PDB entry 6XZQ | electron microscopy, 3.60 A resolution | chains C and D of the 8 polymer chains in the assembly

== Chain C ==
Name: Polymerase basic protein 2
Source organism: Influenza C virus (strain C/Johannesburg/1/1966)
UniProtKB: Q9IMP3 (PB2_INCJH); residues 1-774 here = UniProt positions 1-774
Chain sequence (920 residues; each row starts with the number of its first residue):
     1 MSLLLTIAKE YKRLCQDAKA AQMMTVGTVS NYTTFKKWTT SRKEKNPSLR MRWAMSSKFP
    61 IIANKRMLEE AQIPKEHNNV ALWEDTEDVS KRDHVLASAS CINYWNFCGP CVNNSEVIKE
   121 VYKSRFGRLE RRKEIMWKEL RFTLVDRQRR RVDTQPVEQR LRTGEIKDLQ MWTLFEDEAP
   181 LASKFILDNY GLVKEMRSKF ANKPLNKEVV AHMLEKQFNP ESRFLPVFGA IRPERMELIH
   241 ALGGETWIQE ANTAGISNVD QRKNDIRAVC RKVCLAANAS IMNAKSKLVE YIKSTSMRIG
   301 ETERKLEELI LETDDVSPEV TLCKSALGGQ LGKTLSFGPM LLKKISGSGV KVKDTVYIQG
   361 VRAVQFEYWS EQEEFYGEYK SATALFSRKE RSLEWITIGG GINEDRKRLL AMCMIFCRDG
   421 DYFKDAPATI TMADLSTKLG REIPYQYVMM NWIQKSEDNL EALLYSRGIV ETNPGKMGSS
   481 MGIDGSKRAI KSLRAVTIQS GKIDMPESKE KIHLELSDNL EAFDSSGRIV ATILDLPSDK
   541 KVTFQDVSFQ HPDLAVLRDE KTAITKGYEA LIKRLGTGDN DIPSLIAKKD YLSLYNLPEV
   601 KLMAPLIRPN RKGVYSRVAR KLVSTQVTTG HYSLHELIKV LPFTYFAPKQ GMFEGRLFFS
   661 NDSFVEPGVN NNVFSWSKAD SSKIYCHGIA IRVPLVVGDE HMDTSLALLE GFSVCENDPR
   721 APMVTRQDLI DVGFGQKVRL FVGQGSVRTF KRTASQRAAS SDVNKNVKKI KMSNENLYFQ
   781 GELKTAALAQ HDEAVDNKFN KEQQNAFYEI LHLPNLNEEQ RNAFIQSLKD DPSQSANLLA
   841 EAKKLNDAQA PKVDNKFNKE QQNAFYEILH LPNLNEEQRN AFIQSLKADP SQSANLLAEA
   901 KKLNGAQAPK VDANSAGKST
Not modelled in the structure: 773-920
Sequence notes: expression tag (775-920)

== Chain D ==
Name: Polymerase acidic protein
Source organism: Influenza C virus (strain C/Johannesburg/1/1966)
Notes: EC 3.1.-.-
UniProtKB: Q9IMP5 (PA_INCJH); numbering as in UniProt (aligned over 1-709)
Chain sequence (709 residues; each row starts with the number of its first residue):
     1 MSKTFAEIAE AFLEPEAVRI AKEAVEEYGD HERKIIQIGI HFQVCCMFCD EYLSTNGSDR
    61 FVLIEGRKRG TAVSLQNELC KSYDLEPLPF LCDIFDREEK QFVEIGITRK ADDSYFQSKF
   121 GKLGNSCKIF VFSYDGRLDK NCEGPMEEQK LRIFSFLATA ADFLRKENMF NEIFLPDNEE
   181 TIIEMKKGKT FLELRDESVP LPFQTYEQMK DYCEKFKGNP RELASKVSQM QSNIKLPIKH
   241 YEQNKFRQIR LPKGPMAPYT HKFLMEEAWM FTKISDPERS RAGEILIDFF KKGNLSAIRP
   301 KDKPLQGKYP IHYKNLWNQI KAAIADRTMV INENDHSEFL GGIGRASKKI PEISLTQDVI
   361 TTEGLKQSEN KLPEPRSFPR WFNAEWMWAI KDSDLTGWVP MAEYPPADNE LEDYAEHLNK
   421 TMEGVLQGTN CAREMGKCIL TVGALMTECR LFPGKIKVVP IYARSKERKS MQEGLPVPSE
   481 MDCLFGICVK SKSHLNKDDG MYTIITFEFS IREPNLEKHQ KYTVFEAGHT TVRMKKGESV
   541 IGREVPLYLY CRTTALSKIK NDWLSKARRC FITTMDTVET ICLRESAKAE ENLVEKTLNE
   601 KQMWIGKKNG ELIAQPLREA LRVQLVQQFY FCIYNDSQLE GFCNEQKKIL MALEGDKKNK
   661 SSFGFNPEGL LEKIEECLIN NPMCLFMAQR LNELVIEASK RGAKFFKTD
Not modelled in the structure: 1-182, 708-709
Curated features (UniProtKB/Swiss-Prot):
  - motif: Arg109 to Gly124 (Nuclear localization signal 1 (NLS1)), Lys166 to Ser228 (Nuclear localization signal 2 (NLS2))
  - binding site (Mn(2+)): His41, Glu65, Asp93, Glu104, Ile105

== Interface between chain C and chain D ==
Pairs across the interface (19):
  Lys119(C) with Lys303(D)
  Glu130(C) with Pro310(D)
  Glu134(C) with Pro310(D); Ile311(D), hydrogen bond (side chain-backbone); His312(D), salt bridge; Phe339(D)
  Met136(C) with Phe339(D), hydrophobic
  Glu139(C) with Lys348(D), salt bridge
  Asn252(C) with Phe339(D)
  Ala254(C) with Asp335(D)
  Gly255(C) with His312(D), hydrogen bond (backbone-side chain); Asn315(D); His336(D)
  Asn258(C) with Asn315(D)
  Arg298(C) with Arg299(D)
  Gln545(C) with Phe290(D); Ala325(D)
  Glu666(C) with Arg533(D), salt bridge
  Asn672(C) with Lys292(D), hydrogen bond (side chain-backbone)
Also at the interface, not in a pair above, chain C (21 interface residues in all): Glu116, Arg131, Lys133, Ile256, Ser257, Thr543, Glu654, Val669
Also at the interface, not in a pair above, chain D (23 interface residues in all): Pro304, Tyr309, Lys321, Asp326, Gly342, Ile343, Thr531, Val540, Glu544

== In short ==
21 residues of chain C and 23 residues of chain D are in contact; the contacts include 3 hydrogen bonds and 3
salt bridges. Among the polar pairs are Glu134(C)-His312(D), Glu139(C)-Lys348(D) and Glu666(C)-Arg533(D).
Curated annotation (UniProt) lists 5 Mn2+-binding residues on chain D.
Chain C is Polymerase basic protein 2 and chain D is Polymerase acidic protein, both from Influenza C virus
(strain C/Johannesburg/1/1966); the structure, Influenza C virus polymerase in complex with human ANP32A -
Subclass 1, was determined by electron microscopy together with 6XZD, 6XZG, 6XZP, 6XZR and 6Y0C from the same
study.
